PDB entry 8BMS | electron microscopy, 2.60 A resolution | chains A and B of the 3 polymer chains in the assembly

== Chain A ==
Protein: Energy-coupling factor transporter ATP-binding protein EcfA1
Organism: Lactobacillus delbrueckii subsp. bulgaricus ATCC 11842
Notes: EC 7.-.-.-
Reference sequence: Q1GBJ0 (ECFA1_LACDA); residues 2-282 here = UniProt positions 2-282
Sequence (282 residues; each row starts with the number of its first residue):
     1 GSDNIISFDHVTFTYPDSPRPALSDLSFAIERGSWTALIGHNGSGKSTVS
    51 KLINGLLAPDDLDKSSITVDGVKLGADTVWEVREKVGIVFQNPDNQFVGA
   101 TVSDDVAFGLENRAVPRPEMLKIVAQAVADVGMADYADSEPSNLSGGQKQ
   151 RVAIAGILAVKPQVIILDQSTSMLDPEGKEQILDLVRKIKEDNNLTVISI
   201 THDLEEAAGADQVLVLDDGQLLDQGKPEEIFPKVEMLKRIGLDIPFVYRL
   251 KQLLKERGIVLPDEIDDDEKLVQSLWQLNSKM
Unresolved in the structure: 1, 15-16, 282
Differences from the reference sequence: expression tag (1); engineered mutation Q169 (Glu in Q1GBJ0)
Metal / ion sites: Mg2+: S47, Q91 (together with ATP)
Residues lining bound ligands:
  - ATP (adenosine-5'-triphosphate), molecule 1: F13, S18, R20, A22, H41, N42, G43, S44, G45, K46, S47, T48, Q91, Q169, H202
  - ATP, molecule 2: Y136, N143, L144, S145, G146, G147, Q148, M173
Swiss-Prot annotation at these positions:
  - binding site (ATP): G40 to S47

== Chain B ==
Protein: Energy-coupling factor transporter ATP-binding protein EcfA2
Organism: Lactobacillus delbrueckii subsp. bulgaricus ATCC 11842
Notes: EC 3.6.3.-
Reference sequence: Q1GBI9 (ECFA2_LACDA); residues 1-287 here = UniProt positions 1-287
Sequence (287 residues; each row starts with the number of its first residue):
     1 MAIKFENVSYVYSPGSPLEAIGLDQLNFSLEEGKFIALVGHTGSGKSTLM
    51 QHFNALLKPTSGKIEIAGYTITPETGNKGLKDLRRKVSLAFQFSEAQLFE
   101 NTVLKDVEYGPRNFGFSEDEAREAALKWLKKVGLKDDLIEHSPFDLSGGQ
   151 MRRVALAGVLAYEPEIICLDQPAAGLDPMGRLEMMQLFKDYQAAGHTVIL
   201 VTHNMDDVADYADDVLALEHGRLIKHASPKEVFKDSEWLQKHHLAEPRSA
   251 RFAAKLEAAGLKLPGQPLTMPELADAIKQSLKGGEHE
Unresolved in the structure: 1, 283-287
Differences from the reference sequence: engineered mutation Q171 (Glu in Q1GBI9)
Metal / ion sites: Mg2+: S47, Q92 (together with ATP)
Residues lining bound ligands:
  - ATP (adenosine-5'-triphosphate), molecule 1: Y12, H41, T42, G43, S44, G45, K46, S47, T48, Q92, Q171, H203
  - ATP, molecule 2: F144, D145, L146, S147, G148, G149, Q150, G175
Swiss-Prot annotation at these positions:
  - binding site (ATP): G40 to S47

== Interface between chain A and chain B ==
Contacting residue pairs (69):
  H41(A) with D177(B)
  N42(A) with G149(B); R153(B), hydrogen bond; G175(B), hydrogen bond (side chain-backbone); L176(B); D177(B), hydrogen bond (side chain-backbone)
  G43(A) with S147(B); Q150(B)
  Q91(A) with G148(B)
  N92(A) with E95(B)
  S145(A) with G43(B), hydrogen bond (side chain-backbone)
  G146(A) with Q92(B); F93(B)
  G147(A) with T42(B)
  Q148(A) with G43(B)
  R151(A) with T42(B), hydrogen bond
  Q169(A) with G175(B)
  S172(A) with Q171(B)
  M173(A) with T42(B); Q92(B), hydrogen bond; F93(B), hydrophobic; Q171(B); H203(B)
  L174(A) with H203(B)
  D175(A) with H41(B); T42(B); H203(B)
  P176(A) with H203(B); A245(B), hydrophobic
  E177(A) with H243(B), salt bridge
  H202(A) with G175(B); L176(B); D177(B); P178(B)
  L204(A) with P178(B), hydrophobic
  E205(A) with R248(B), salt bridge
  G241(A) with D177(B); P178(B); M179(B), hydrogen bond (backbone-backbone)
  D243(A) with P178(B)
  F246(A) with R248(B); S249(B); F252(B), hydrophobic; M270(B), hydrophobic; L273(B), hydrophobic
  R249(A) with M270(B)
  L250(A) with F252(B), hydrophobic; L273(B), hydrophobic
  L253(A) with M270(B), hydrophobic; P271(B), hydrophobic
  L254(A) with I277(B), hydrophobic
  R257(A) with P271(B); A274(B); D275(B), salt bridge; K278(B)
  I259(A) with L281(B), hydrophobic
  D268(A) with R248(B), salt bridge; F252(B)
  L271(A) with F252(B), hydrophobic
  V272(A) with F252(B), hydrophobic; L256(B), hydrophobic; A259(B), hydrophobic
  L275(A) with L256(B), hydrophobic; I277(B), hydrophobic; L281(B)
  W276(A) with G260(B)
  N279(A) with L261(B); S280(B); L281(B)
Other interface residues (no listed pair), chain A (41 interface residues in all): G40, P93, K149, L242, E269, L278
Other interface residues (no listed pair), chain B (39 interface residues in all): G40, A174, K255

== Summary ==
41 residues of chain A and 39 residues of chain B are in contact, with 7 hydrogen bonds and 4 salt bridges.
Polar pairs include E177(A)-H243(B), E205(A)-R248(B) and R257(A)-D275(B). ATP is bound between chain A and
chain B.
Chain A is Energy-coupling factor transporter ATP-binding protein EcfA1 and chain B is Energy-coupling factor
transporter ATP-binding protein EcfA2, both from Lactobacillus delbrueckii subsp. bulgaricus ATCC 11842; the
structure, Cryo-EM structure of the mutant solitary ECF module 2EQ in MSP2N2 lipid nanodiscs in the ATPase
..., was determined by electron microscopy (same publication as 8BMP, 8BMQ and 8BMR).
